Entry 6OB6 (X-ray diffraction, 2.90 A resolution); this record covers chain A.

== Chain A ==
Protein: Equilibrative nucleoside transporter 1
From: Homo sapiens
UniProt: Q99808 (S29A1_HUMAN), isoform Q99808-1; numbering as in UniProt; present here: 2-237, 270-456
Amino-acid sequence (442 residues; each row starts with the number of its first residue; note: 32 numbers in that range are skipped by the numbering (no residue carries them; nothing is unmodelled there); numbering starts at 0):
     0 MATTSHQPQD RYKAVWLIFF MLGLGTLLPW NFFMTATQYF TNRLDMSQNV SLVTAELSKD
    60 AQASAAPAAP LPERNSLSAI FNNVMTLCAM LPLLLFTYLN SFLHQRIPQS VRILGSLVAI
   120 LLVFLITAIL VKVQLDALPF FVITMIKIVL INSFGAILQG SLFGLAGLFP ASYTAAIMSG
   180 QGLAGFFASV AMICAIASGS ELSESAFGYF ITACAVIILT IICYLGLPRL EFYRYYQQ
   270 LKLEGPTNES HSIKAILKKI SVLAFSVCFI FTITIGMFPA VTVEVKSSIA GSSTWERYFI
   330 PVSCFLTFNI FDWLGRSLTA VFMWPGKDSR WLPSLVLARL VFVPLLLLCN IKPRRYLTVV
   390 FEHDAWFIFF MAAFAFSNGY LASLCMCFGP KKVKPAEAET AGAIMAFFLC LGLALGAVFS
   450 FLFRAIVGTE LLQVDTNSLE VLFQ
Not modelled in the structure: 0-6, 46-73, 270-280, 318-325, 451-473
Sequence notes: expression tag (0-1, 457-473); engineered mutation F168 (Leu in Q99808), A175 (Pro in Q99808), K288 (Asn in Q99808)
Ligand contacts: NBM (6-{[(4-nitrophenyl)methyl]sulfanyl}-9-beta-D-ribofuranosyl-9H-purine): G24, T25, L26, P28, W29, L92, I119, I150, N151, G154, A155, L157, Q158, Q180, F300, T303, I304, F307, F337, D341, R345, N407, L438, L442
Swiss-Prot annotation at these positions:
  - site: N277 (Not glycosylated), C414 (Essential for nucleobase transport)
  - glycosylation: N48 (N-linked (GlcNAc...) asparagine)
  - natural variant: I216 (I216T: Decreased inosine transport), A293 (A293T: In a colorectal cancer sample), I455 (I455V: In a colorectal cancer sample)
  - mutagenesis: M33 (M33I: No effect on the transport activity for adenosine), N48 (N48Q: Glycosylation-defective), C87 (C87S: Loss of nucleobase transport; when associated with S-193; S-213; S-222; S-297; S-333; S-378; S-414; S-416 and S-439. No change in nucleobase transport; when associated with S-193; S-213; S-222 ...), L92 (L92P: Resistance to nitrobenzylmercaptopurine riboside (NBMPR) and dilazep but not dipyridamole; L92Q: Increase in the transport capacity and decrease in affinity for inosine ...), G154 (G154S: Decreased affinity for cytidine and adenosine but not uridine ...), G179 (G179L: Reduction of the transport activity for adenosine), C193 (C193S: Loss of nucleobase transport; when associated with S-87; S-213; S-222; S-297; S-333; S-378; S-414; S-416 and S-439. No change in nucleobase transport; when associated with S-87; S-213; S-222 ...), F209 (F209A: Reduction of the transport activity for adenosine), C213 (C213S: Loss of nucleobase transport; when associated with S-87; S-193; S-222; S-297; S-333; S-378; S-414; S-416 and S-439. No change in nucleobase transport; when associated with S-87; S-193; S-222 ...), C222 (C222S: Loss of nucleobase transport; when associated with S-87; S-193; S-213; S-297; S-333; S-378; S-414; S-416 and S-439. No change in nucleobase transport; when associated with S-87; S-193; S-213 ...), N277 (N277Q: No effect on glycosylation), C297 (C297S: Loss of nucleobase transport; when associated with S-87; S-193; S-213; S-222; S-333; S-378; S-414; S-416 and S-439. No change in nucleobase transport; when associated with S-87; S-193; S-213 ...), 12 further mutagenesis entries in UniProt
Reported in the primary citation:
  - binding site for NBM: L26, L92, G154, Q158, D341, R345, L442
  - specificity-determining residues: G154 (citing earlier work)
  - mutagenesis - Q158N, Q158S: abolished binding to NBM
  - mutagenesis - M33I, F307A, F307Y: unchanged binding to NBM
  - mutagenesis - L168F, P175A, N288K: increased stability

== In short ==
Bound to chain A: compound NBM. Curated annotation (UniProt) lists 26 mutagenesis sites. The paper reports a
binding site for NBM at L26, L92 and G154 among others; L168F, P175A and N288K increase stability; 8
substitutions were tested in all.
Chain A is Equilibrative nucleoside transporter 1 (Homo sapiens); the structure, Human equilibrative
nucleoside transporter-1, S-(4-nitrobenzyl)-6-thioinosine bound, merohedrally twinned, was determined by X-ray
diffraction, deposited together with 6OB7.
